Entry 5VIC (X-ray diffraction, 3.00 A resolution); this record covers chains L and E of the 3 polymer chains in the assembly.

== Chain L ==
Name: Fab light chain
Organism: Homo sapiens
UniProtKB: P0DOX7 (IGK_HUMAN); residues 109-214 carry their UniProt numbers (106 of 214 residues fall inside the UniProt entry; the rest is not from it)
Sequence (214 residues; numbered 1 to 214; the number before each row is that of its first residue):
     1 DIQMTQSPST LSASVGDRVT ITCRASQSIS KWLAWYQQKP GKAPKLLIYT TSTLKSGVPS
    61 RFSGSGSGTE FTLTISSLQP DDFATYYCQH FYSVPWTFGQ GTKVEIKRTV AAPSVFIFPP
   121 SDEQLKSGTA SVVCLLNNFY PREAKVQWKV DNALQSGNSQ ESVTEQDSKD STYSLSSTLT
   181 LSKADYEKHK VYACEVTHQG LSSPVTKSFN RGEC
Disordered / not traced: 212-214
Cystine bridges: Cys-23/Cys-88, Cys-134/Cys-194

== Chain E ==
Name: Dengue 1 Envelope DIII domain
Organism: Dengue virus type 1 (strain Nauru/West Pac/1974)
UniProtKB: P17763 (POLG_DEN1W); residues 298-396 here correspond to UniProt positions 578-676 (UniProt number = residue number + 280)
Sequence (99 residues; row label = number of the first residue in the row):
   298 SYVMCTGSFK LEKEVAETQH GTVLVQVKYE GTDAPCKIPF SSQDEKGVTQ NGRLITANPI
   358 VTDKEKPVNI EAEPPFGESY IVVGAGEKAL KLSWFKKGS
Disordered / not traced: 315-317, 341-347, 373-374, 393-396
Cystine bridges: Cys-302/Cys-333

== How chain L and chain E interact ==
Contacting residue pairs - 16 pairs, chain L then chain E:
  Trp-32(L) / Ser-305(E)
  Trp-32(L) / Lys-385(E)
  Phe-91(L) / Lys-385(E)  hydrogen bond (backbone-side chain)
  Tyr-92(L) / Thr-303(E)
  Tyr-92(L) / Gly-304(E)
  Tyr-92(L) / Glu-327(E)
  Tyr-92(L) / Gly-328(E)  hydrogen bond (side chain-backbone)
  Tyr-92(L) / Lys-361(E)  hydrogen bond
  Tyr-92(L) / Lys-385(E)  hydrogen bond (backbone-side chain)
  Ser-93(L) / Thr-303(E)
  Ser-93(L) / Gly-328(E)
  Ser-93(L) / Thr-329(E)  hydrogen bond
  Val-94(L) / Thr-303(E)  hydrogen bond (backbone-side chain)
  Val-94(L) / Thr-329(E)  hydrogen bond (backbone-side chain)
  Val-94(L) / Asp-330(E)
  Trp-96(L) / Thr-303(E)
Other interface residues (no listed pair), chain L (9 interface residues in all): Gln-27, Ser-30, Tyr-49
Other interface residues (no listed pair), chain E (10 interface residues in all): Glu-384
The authors on this interface:
  - pairs named by the authors: Trp-32(L)/Lys-385(E) (hydrophobic contact), Phe-91(L)/Lys-385(E) (hydrogen bond), Ser-93(L)/Thr-329(E) (hydrogen bond)
  - epitope / paratope residues, chain L: Trp-32(L), Phe-91(L), Ser-93(L)
  - epitope / paratope residues, chain E: Thr-329(E), Lys-385(E)

== Overview ==
The interface between chain L and chain E involves 9 residues on one side and 10 on the other, with 7 hydrogen
bonds. Among the polar pairs are Phe-91(L)/Lys-385(E), Tyr-92(L)/Gly-328(E) and Tyr-92(L)/Lys-361(E). The
paper describes a hydrophobic contact between Trp-32(L) and Lys-385(E); hydrogen bonds between Phe-91(L) and
Lys-385(E) and Ser-93(L) and Thr-329(E). The paper reports epitope/paratope residues Trp-32(L), Phe-91(L) and
Thr-329(E) among others.
Chain L is Fab light chain (Homo sapiens) and chain E is Dengue 1 Envelope DIII domain (Dengue virus type 1
(strain Nauru/West Pac/1974)); the structure, Crystal structure of anti-Zika antibody Z004 bound to DENV-1
Envelope protein DIII, was determined by X-ray diffraction (same publication as 5VIG).
